2YFU - chain A; structure by X-ray diffraction, 1.65 A resolution.

== Chain A ==
Molecule: Carbohydrate binding family 6
From: Clostridium thermocellum
Notes: fragment: carbohydrate binding domain, residues 740-883
UniProt: C7HE60 (C7HE60_CLOTM); residues 2-145 here correspond to UniProt positions 740-883 (UniProt number = residue number + 738)
Chain sequence (155 residues; row label = number of the first residue in the row; numbers below 1 keep their minus sign (Met-1 is residue -1)):
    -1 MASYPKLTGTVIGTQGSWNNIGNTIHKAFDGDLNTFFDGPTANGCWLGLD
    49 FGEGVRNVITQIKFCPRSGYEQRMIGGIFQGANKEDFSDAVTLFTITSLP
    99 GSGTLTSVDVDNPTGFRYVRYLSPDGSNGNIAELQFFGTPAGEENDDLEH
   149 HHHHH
Not modelled in the structure: -1 to 0, 141-153
Construct notes: expression tag (-1 to 1, 146-153)
Ion coordination: Ca2+: Lys25, Asp28, Asp30, Thr33, Ala130, Glu131
What the authors report for this chain:
  - mutagenesis - D28A, D28A/E131A, D28A/T33A/E131A, T33A, W44A, D48A, E51A, Q78A, E83A, F85A, R118A, E131A: unchanged binding to xyloglucan
  - Ca2+ coordination: Lys25, Asp28, Thr33, Ala130, Glu131

== Summary ==
Lys25, Asp28, Asp30, Thr33, Ala130 and Glu131 coordinate Ca2+. The paper reports that D28A, D28A/E131A and
D28A/T33A/E131A, among others, leave binding to xyloglucan unchanged; Ca2+ coordination by Lys25, Asp28 and
Thr33 among others; 12 substitutions were tested in all.
Chain A is Carbohydrate binding family 6 (Clostridium thermocellum); the structure, CBM62 from clostridium
thermocellum XYL5A, was determined by X-ray diffraction together with 2YB7, 2YFZ and 2YG0 from the same study.
